Entry 6N81 (X-ray diffraction, 2.58 A resolution); this record covers chains A and C of the 6 polymer chains in the assembly.

Chain A:
Protein: Major capsid protein
Source organism: Norovirus Hu/GII.4/Farmington Hills/2004/USA
UniProtKB: R4I4P2 (R4I4P2_9CALI); residues 225-530 here = UniProt positions 225-530
Chain sequence (309 residues; numbered 222 to 530; the number before each row is that of its first residue):
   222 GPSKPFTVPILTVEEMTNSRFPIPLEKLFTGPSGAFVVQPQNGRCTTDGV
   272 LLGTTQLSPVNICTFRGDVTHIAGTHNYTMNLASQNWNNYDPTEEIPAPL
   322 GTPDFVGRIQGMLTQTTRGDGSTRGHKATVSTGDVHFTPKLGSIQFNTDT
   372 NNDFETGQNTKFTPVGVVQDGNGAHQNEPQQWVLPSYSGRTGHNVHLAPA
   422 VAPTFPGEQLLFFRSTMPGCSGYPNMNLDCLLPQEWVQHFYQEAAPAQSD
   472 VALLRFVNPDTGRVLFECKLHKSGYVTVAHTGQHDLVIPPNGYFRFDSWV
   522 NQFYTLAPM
Not modelled in the structure: 222-224
Sequence notes: expression tag (222-224)
What the authors report for this chain:
  - specificity-determining residues: Asp506 (by similarity / conservation)

Chain C:
Protein: A1227 Fab heavy chain
Source organism: Homo sapiens
Notes: antibody fragment or engineered binder
Chain sequence (236 residues; numbered 1 to 225 plus 11 insertion-coded residues; the number before each row is that of its first residue; a row labelled like 82A-82C holds insertion residues (82A, then the next letters in order)):
     1 QVQLVQSGGGMVQPGGSLSLSCAASGFTLSNYAMTWVRQAPGKGLEWVSS
    51 IG
   52A G
    53 SGGTTYYADSVKGRFTISRDSSMNTLYLQM
82A-82C SNL
    83 RAGDTAVYYCAKDKTRTL
100A-100G RLGYSGM
   101 DVWGQGTTVTVSSASTKGPSVFPLAPSSKSTSGGTAALGCLVKDYFPEPV
   151 TVSWNSGALTSGVHTFPAVLQSSGLYSLSSVVTVPSSSLGTQTYICNVNH
   201 KPSNTKVDKKVEPKSCDKGLEVLFQ
Not modelled in the structure: 127-134, 215-225
Disulfide bonds: Cys22-Cys92, Cys140-Cys196

Chain A / chain C interface:
Contacting residue pairs (12; chain A residue first):
  Ile231(A) - Leu100(C)  hydrophobic
  Ile231(A) - Arg100A(C)
  Pro480(A) - Ile51(C)
  Pro480(A) - Ser53(C)
  Pro480(A) - Gly54(C)
  Pro480(A) - Gly55(C)
  Asp481(A) - Ser70(C)
  Asp481(A) - Arg71(C)  salt bridge
  Asp481(A) - Ser73(C)  hydrogen bond
  Thr482(A) - Arg71(C)
  Asn512(A) - Ser73(C)
  Tyr514(A) - Gly54(C)  hydrogen bond (side chain-backbone)
Also at the interface, not in a pair above, chain C (11 interface residues in all): Thr56, Asp72

Overview:
The interface between chain A and chain C involves 6 residues on one side and 11 on the other, with 2 hydrogen
bonds and 1 salt bridge. Among the polar pairs are Asp481(A)-Arg71(C), Asp481(A)-Ser73(C) and
Tyr514(A)-Gly54(C). From the paper: the specificity determinant Asp506(A).
Here chain A is Major capsid protein (Norovirus Hu/GII.4/Farmington Hills/2004/USA) and chain C is A1227 Fab
heavy chain (Homo sapiens). Entry 6N81 (Crystal structure of GII.4 2002 norovirus P domain in complex with
cross-reactive human antibody A1227) was determined by X-ray diffraction.
